Entry 3FY7 (X-ray diffraction, 1.95 A resolution); this record covers chain A.

# Chain A
Molecule: Chloride intracellular channel protein 3
Source organism: Homo sapiens
Reference sequence: O95833 (CLIC3_HUMAN); residue numbers follow UniProt; this construct covers 1-230
Chain sequence (250 residues; numbered -19 to 230; the number before each row is that of its first residue; numbers below 1 keep their minus sign (Met-19 is residue -19)):
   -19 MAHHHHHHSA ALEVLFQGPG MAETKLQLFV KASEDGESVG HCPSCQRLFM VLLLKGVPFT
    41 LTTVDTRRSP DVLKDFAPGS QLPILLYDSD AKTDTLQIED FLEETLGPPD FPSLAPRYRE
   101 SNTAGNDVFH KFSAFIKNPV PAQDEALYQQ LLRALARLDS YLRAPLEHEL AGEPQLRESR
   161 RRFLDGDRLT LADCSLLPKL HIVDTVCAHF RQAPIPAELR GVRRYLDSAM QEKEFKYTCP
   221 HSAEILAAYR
Disordered / not traced: -19 to -18, -10 to 4, 46-59
Sequence notes: expression tag (-19 to 0)
Swiss-Prot annotation at these positions:
  - motif: Cys22 to Cys25 (G-site)
  - modified residue (Phosphoserine): Ser49, Ser159
  - mutagenesis: Cys22 (C22A: Decreases glutathione-dependent oxidoreductase activity toward TGM2)
Disulfides: Cys22-Cys25

# In short
Curated annotation (UniProt) lists one mutagenesis site.
Chain A is Chloride intracellular channel protein 3 (Homo sapiens); the structure, Crystal structure of homo
sapiens CLIC3, was determined by X-ray diffraction, deposited together with 3KJY.
